PDB entry 8AUW | electron microscopy, 7.20 A resolution (low resolution: residue-level contacts below are approximate; hydrogen-bond / salt-bridge calls are withheld) | chains A and C of the 4 polymer chains in the assembly

# Chain A
Protein: Baculoviral IAP repeat-containing protein 6
Organism: Homo sapiens
Notes: EC 2.3.2.27
Reference sequence: Q9NR09 (BIRC6_HUMAN); numbering as in UniProt (aligned over 1-4857)
Chain sequence (4867 residues; numbered 1 to 4867; the number before each row is that of its first residue):
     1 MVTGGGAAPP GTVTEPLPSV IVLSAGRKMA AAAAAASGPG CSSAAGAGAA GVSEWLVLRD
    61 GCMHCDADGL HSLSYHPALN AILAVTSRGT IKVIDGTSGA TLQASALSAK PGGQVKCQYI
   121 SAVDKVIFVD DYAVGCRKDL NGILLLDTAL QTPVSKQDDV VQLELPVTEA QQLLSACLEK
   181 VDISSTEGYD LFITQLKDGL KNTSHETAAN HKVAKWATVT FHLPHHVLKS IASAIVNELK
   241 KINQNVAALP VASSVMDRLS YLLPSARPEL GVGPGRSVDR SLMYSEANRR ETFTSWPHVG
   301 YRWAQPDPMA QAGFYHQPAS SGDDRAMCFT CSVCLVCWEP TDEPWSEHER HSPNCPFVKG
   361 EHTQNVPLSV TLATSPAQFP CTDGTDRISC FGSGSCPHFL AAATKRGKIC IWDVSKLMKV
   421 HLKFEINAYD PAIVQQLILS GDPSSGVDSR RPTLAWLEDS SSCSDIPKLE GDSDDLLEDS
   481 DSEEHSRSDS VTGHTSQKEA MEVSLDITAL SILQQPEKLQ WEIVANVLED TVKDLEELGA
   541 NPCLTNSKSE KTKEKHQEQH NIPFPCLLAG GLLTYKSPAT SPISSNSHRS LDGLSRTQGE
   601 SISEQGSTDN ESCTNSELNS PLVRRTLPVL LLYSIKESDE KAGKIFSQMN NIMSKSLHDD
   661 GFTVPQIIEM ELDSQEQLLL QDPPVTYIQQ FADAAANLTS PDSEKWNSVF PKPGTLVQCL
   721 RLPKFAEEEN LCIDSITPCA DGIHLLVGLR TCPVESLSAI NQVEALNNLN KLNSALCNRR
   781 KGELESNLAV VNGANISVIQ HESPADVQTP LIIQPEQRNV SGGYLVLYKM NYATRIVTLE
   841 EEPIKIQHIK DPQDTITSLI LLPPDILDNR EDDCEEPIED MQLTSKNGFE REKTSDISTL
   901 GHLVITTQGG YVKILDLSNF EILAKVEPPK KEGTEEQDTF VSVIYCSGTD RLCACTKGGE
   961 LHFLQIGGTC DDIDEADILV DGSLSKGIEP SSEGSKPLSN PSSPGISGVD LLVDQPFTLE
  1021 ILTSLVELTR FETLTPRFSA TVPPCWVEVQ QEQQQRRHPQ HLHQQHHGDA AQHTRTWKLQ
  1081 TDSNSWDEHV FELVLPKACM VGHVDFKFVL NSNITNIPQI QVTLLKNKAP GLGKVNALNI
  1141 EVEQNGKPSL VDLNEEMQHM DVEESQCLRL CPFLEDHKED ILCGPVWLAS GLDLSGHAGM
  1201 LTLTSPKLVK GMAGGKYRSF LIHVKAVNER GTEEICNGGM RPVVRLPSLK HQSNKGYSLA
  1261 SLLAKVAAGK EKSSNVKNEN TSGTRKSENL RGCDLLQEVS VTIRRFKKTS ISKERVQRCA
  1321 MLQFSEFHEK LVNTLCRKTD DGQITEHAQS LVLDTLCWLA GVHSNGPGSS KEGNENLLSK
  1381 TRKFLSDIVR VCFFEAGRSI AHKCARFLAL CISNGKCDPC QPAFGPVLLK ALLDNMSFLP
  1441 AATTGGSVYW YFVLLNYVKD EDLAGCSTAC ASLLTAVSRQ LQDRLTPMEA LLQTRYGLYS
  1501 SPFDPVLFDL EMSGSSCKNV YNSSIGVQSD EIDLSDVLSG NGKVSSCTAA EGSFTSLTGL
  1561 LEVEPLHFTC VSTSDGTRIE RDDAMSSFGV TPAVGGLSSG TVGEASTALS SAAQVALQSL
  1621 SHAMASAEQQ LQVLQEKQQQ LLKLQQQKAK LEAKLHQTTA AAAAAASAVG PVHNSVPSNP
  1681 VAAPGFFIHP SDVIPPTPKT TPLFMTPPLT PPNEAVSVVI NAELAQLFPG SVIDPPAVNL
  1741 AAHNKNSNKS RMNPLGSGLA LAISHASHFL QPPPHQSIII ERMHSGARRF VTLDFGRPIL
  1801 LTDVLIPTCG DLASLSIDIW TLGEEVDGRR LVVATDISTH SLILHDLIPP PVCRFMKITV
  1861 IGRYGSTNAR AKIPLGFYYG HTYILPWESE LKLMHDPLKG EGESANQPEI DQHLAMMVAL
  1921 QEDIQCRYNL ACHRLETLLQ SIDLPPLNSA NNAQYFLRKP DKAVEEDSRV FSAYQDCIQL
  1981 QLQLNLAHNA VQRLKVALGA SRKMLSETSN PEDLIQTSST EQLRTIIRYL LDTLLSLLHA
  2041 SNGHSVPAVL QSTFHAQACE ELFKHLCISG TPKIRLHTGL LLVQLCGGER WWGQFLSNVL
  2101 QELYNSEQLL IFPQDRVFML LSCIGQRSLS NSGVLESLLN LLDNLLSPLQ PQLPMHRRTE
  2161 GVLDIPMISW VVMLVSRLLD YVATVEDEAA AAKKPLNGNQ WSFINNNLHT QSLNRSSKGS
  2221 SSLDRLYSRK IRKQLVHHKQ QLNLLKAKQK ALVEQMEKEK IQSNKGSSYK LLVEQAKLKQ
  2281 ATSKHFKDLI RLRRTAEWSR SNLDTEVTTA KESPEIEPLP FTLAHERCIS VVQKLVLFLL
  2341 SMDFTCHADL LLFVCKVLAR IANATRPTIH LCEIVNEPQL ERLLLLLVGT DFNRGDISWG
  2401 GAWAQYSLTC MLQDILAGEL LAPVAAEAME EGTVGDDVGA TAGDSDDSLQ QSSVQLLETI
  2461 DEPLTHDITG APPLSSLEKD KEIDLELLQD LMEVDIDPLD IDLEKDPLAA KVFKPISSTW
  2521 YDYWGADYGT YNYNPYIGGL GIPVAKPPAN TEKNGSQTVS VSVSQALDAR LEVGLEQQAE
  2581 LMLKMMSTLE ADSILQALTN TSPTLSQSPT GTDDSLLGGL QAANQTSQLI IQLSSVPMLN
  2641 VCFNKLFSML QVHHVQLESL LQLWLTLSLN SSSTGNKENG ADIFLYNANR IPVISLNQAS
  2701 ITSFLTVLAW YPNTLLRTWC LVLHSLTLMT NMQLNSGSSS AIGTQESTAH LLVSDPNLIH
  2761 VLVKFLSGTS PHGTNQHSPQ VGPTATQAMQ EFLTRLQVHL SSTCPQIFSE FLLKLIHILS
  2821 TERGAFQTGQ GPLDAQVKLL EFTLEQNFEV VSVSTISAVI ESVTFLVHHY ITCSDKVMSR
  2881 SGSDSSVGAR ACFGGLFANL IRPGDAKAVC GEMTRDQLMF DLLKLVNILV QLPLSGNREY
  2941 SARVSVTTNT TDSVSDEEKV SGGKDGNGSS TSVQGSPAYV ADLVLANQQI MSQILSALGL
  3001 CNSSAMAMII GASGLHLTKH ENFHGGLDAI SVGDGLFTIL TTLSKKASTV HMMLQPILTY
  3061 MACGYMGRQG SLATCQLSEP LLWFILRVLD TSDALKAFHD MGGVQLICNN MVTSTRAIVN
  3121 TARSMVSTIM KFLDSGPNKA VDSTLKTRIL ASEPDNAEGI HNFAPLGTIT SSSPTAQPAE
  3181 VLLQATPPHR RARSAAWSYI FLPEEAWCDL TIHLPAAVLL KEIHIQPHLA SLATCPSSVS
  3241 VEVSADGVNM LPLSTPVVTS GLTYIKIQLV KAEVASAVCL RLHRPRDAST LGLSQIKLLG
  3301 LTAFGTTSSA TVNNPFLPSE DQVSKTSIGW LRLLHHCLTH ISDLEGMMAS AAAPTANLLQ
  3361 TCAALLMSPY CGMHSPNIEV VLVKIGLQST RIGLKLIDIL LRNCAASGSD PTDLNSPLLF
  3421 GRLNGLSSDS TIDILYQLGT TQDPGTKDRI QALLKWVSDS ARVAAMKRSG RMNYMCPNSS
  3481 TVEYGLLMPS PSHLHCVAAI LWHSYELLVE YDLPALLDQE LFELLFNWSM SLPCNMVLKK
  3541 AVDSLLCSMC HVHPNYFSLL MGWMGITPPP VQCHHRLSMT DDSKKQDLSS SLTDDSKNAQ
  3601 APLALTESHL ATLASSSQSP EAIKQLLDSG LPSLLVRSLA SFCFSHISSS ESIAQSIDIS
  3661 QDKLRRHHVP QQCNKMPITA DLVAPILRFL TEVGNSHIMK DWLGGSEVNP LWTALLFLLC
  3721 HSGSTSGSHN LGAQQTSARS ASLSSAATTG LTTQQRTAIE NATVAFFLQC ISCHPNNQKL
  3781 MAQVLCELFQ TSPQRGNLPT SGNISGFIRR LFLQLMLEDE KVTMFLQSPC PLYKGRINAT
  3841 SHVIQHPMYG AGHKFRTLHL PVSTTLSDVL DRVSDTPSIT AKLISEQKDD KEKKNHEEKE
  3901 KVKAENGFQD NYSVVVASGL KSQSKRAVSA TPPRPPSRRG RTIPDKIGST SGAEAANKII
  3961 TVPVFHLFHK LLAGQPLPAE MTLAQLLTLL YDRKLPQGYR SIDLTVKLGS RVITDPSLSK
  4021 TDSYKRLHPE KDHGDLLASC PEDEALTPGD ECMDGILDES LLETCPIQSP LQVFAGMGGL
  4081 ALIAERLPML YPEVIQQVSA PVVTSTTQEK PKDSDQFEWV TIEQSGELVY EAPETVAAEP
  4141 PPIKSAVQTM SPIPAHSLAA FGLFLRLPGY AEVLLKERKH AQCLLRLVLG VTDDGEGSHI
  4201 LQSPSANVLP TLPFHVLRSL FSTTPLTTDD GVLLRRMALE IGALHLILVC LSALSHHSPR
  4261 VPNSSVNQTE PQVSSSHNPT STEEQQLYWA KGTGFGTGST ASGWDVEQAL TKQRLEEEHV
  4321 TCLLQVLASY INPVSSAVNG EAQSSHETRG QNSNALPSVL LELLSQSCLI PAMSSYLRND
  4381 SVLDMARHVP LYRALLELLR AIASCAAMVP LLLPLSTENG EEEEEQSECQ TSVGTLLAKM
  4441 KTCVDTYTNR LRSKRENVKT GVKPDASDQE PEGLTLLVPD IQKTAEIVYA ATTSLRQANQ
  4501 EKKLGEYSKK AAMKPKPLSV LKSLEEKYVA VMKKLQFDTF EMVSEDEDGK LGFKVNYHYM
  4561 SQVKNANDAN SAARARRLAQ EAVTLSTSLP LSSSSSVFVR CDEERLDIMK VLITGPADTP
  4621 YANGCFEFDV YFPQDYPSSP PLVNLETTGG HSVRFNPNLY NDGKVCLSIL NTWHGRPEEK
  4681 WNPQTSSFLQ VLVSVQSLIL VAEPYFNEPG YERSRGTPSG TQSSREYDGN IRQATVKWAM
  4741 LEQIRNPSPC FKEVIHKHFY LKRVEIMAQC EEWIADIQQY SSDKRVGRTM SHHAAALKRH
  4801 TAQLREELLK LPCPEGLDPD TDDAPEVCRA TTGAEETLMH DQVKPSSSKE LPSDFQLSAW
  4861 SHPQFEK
Not modelled in the structure: 1-53, 442-499, 516-562, 581-620, 640-708, 756-817, 870-896, 969-1005, 1049-1073, 1133-1167, 1230-1286, 1484-1485, 1516-1530, 1539-1550, 1584-1757, 1893-1905, 1958-1963, 2151-2161, 2190-2198, 2207-2227, 2296-2320, 2422-2561, 2604-2632, 2672-2684, 2736-2744, 2882-2911, 2937-2976, 3005-3029, 3065-3073, 3135-3158, 3306-3319, 3404-3427, 3468-3480, 3568-3601, 3654-3673, 3725-3748, 3795-3801, 3834-3842, 3874-3959, 4014-4059, 4088-4152, 4191-4207, 4263-4313, 4337-4350, 4380-4389, 4416-4429, 4446-4476, 4497-4867
Sequence notes: conflict Val1332 (Leu in Q9NR09); expression tag (4858-4867)
UniProt features mapped onto this chain:
  - region: His3189 to Arg3193 (HRRAR loop)
  - active site: Cys4666 (Glycyl thioester intermediate)
  - binding site (Zn(2+)): Cys328, Cys331, His348, Cys355
  - modified residue: Ser473 (Phosphoserine), Ser480 (Phosphoserine), Ser482 (Phosphoserine), Ser581 (Phosphoserine), Ser590 (Phosphoserine), Thr1710 (Phosphothreonine), Ser2222 (Phosphoserine), Ser2955 (Phosphoserine), Thr3931 (Phosphothreonine), Ser4023 (Phosphoserine)
Ion coordination: Zn2+: Cys328, Cys331, His348, Cys355
What the authors report for this chain:
  - mutagenesis - D342Q: increased catalytic activity with Diablo IAP-binding mitochondrial protein (chain C)
  - post-translational modification sites: Lys2270 (citing earlier work)
  - mutagenesis - D342Q, C4666A: abolished catalytic activity
  - catalytic residues: Cys4666
  - mutagenesis - D342Q: unchanged catalytic activity

# Chain C
Protein: Diablo IAP-binding mitochondrial protein
Organism: Homo sapiens
Reference sequence: Q9NR28 (DBLOH_HUMAN); residues 1-184 here correspond to UniProt positions 56-239 (UniProt number = residue number + 55)
Chain sequence (184 residues; each row starts with the number of its first residue):
     1 AVPIAQKSEP HSLSSEALMR RAVSLVTDST STFLSQTTYA LIEAITEYTK AVYTLTSLYR
    61 QYTSLLGKMN SEEEDEVWQV IIGARAEMTS KHQEYLKLET TWMTAVGLSE MAAEAAYQTG
   121 ADQASITARN HIQLVKLQVE EVHQLSRKAE TKLAEAQIEE LRQKTQEEGE ERAESEQEAY
   181 LRED
Not modelled in the structure: 5-10, 168-184
UniProt features mapped onto this chain:
  - motif: Ala1 to Ala5 (IAP-binding)

# Interface between chain A and chain C
Residue-residue contacts - 23 pairs, chain A then chain C:
  Lys2230(A) - Tyr39(C)
  Lys2230(A) - Thr46(C)
  Gln2234(A) - Tyr39(C)
  His2237(A) - Thr32(C)
  His2237(A) - Ser35(C)
  His2237(A) - Gln36(C)
  Gln2241(A) - Thr32(C)
  Lys2248(A) - Ser24(C)
  Lys2248(A) - Leu25(C)
  Lys2248(A) - Asp28(C)
  Gln2255(A) - Arg21(C)
  Lys2258(A) - Leu13(C)
  Ile2261(A) - His11(C)
  Gln2262(A) - Ser12(C)
  Glu2274(A) - Leu25(C)
  His2285(A) - Thr32(C)
  His2285(A) - Gln36(C)
  Arg3190(A) - Glu114(C)
  Arg3190(A) - Tyr117(C)
  Arg3190(A) - Arg129(C)
  Arg3191(A) - Glu114(C)
  Arg3191(A) - Tyr117(C)
  Arg3193(A) - Gln118(C)
Other interface residues (no listed pair), chain A (17 interface residues in all): Ile2231, His2238, Leu2244
Other interface residues (no listed pair), chain C (18 interface residues in all): Ser31, Ile42

# Summary
17 residues of chain A and 18 residues of chain C are in contact. The Zn2+ site is built by Cys328(A),
Cys331(A), His348(A) and Cys355(A). From UniProt: active-site residue Cys4666(A) and 4 Zn2+-binding residues
on chain A. The paper reports the catalytic residue Cys4666(A); D342Q and C4666A of chain A abolish catalytic
activity.
Chain A is Baculoviral IAP repeat-containing protein 6 and chain C is Diablo IAP-binding mitochondrial
protein, both from Homo sapiens; the structure, Cryo-EM structure of human BIRC6 in complex with SMAC, was
determined by electron microscopy together with 8ATU, 8ATX and 8AUK from the same study.
